PDB entry 5TT7 | X-ray diffraction, 1.77 A resolution | chain A

# Chain A
Name: Tyrosine-protein kinase SYK
From: Homo sapiens
Notes: EC 2.7.10.2
UniProtKB: P43405 (KSYK_HUMAN); residues 356-635 here = UniProt positions 356-635
Amino-acid sequence (289 residues; row label = number of the first residue in the row):
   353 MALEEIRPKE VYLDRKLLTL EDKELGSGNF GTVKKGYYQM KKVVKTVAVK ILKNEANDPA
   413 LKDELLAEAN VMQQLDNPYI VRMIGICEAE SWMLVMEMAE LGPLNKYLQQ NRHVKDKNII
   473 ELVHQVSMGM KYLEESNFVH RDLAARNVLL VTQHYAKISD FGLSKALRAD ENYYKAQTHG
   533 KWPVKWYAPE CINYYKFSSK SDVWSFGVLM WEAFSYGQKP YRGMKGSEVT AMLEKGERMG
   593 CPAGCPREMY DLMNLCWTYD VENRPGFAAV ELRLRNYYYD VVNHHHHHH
Disordered / not traced: 353-357, 380-382, 406-410, 640-641
Construct notes: initiating methionine (353); expression tag (354-355, 636-641)
Residues lining bound ligands: 7KF (2-{[(1R,2S)-2-aminocyclohexyl]amino}-4-[(3-methylphenyl)amino]-6,7-dihydro-5H-pyrrolo[3,4-d]pyrimidin-5-one): Leu377, Gly378, Ser379, Val385, Ala400, Val433, Met448, Glu449, Met450, Ala451, Glu452, Leu453, Gly454, Pro455, Arg498, Asn499, Leu501, Ser511, Asp512
Swiss-Prot annotation at these positions:
  - active site: Asp494 (Proton acceptor)
  - binding site (ATP): Leu377 to Val385, Lys402
  - modified residue: Tyr364 (Phosphotyrosine), Ser379 (Phosphoserine), Thr384 (Phosphothreonine), Tyr484 (Phosphotyrosine), Tyr507 (Phosphotyrosine), Tyr525 (Phosphotyrosine), Tyr526 (Phosphotyrosine), Thr530 (Phosphothreonine), Tyr546 (Phosphotyrosine), Ser579 (Phosphoserine), Thr582 (Phosphothreonine), Tyr629 (Phosphotyrosine), Tyr630 (Phosphotyrosine), Tyr631 (Phosphotyrosine)
From the paper describing this entry:
  - binding site for 7KF: Leu377, Glu449, Ala451, Pro455, Arg498, Asn499, Ser511, Asp512

# Summary
Bound to chain A: compound 7KF. UniProt lists active-site residue Asp494 and 10 ATP-binding residues. The
paper reports a binding site for 7KF at Leu377, Glu449 and Ala451 among others.
Chain A is Tyrosine-protein kinase SYK (Homo sapiens); the structure, Discovery of TAK-659, an Orally
Available Investigational Inhibitor of Spleen Tyrosine Kinase (SYK), was determined by X-ray diffraction (same
publication as 5TR6).
